PDB entry 2QK0 | X-ray diffraction, 2.00 A resolution | chain A

== Chain A ==
Molecule: CAP-Gly domain-containing linker protein 1
From: Homo sapiens
Notes: fragment: Cap-Gly domain 1
UniProtKB: P30622 (CLIP1_HUMAN); residues 30-101 here correspond to UniProt positions 57-128 (UniProt number = residue number + 27)
Sequence (74 residues; each row starts with the number of its first residue):
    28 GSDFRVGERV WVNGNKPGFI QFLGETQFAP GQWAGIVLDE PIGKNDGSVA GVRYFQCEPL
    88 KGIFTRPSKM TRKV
Disordered / not traced: 101
Modified positions: Mse-97 (selenomethionine; parent Met)
Construct notes: expression tag (28-29); engineered mutation Mse-97 (Leu124 in P30622)
From the paper describing this entry:
  - contacts within the chain: Arg-36/Asp-66 (salt bridge), Asp-73/Arg-80 (salt bridge)

== Summary ==
The paper reports contacts within the chain involving Arg-36, Asp-66 and Asp-73 among others.
Chain A is CAP-Gly domain-containing linker protein 1 (Homo sapiens); the structure, Structural Basis of
Microtubule Plus End Tracking by XMAP215, CLIP-170 and EB1, was determined by X-ray diffraction, deposited
together with 2QJX, 2QJZ, 2QK1 and 2QK2.
